8HC1 - chains B and o of the 48 polymer chains in the assembly; structure by electron microscopy, 2.30 A resolution.

[Chain B]
Molecule: Urease subunit beta
Organism: Helicobacter pylori 26695
Notes: EC 3.5.1.5
Reference sequence: P69996 (URE1_HELPY); residue numbers follow UniProt; this construct covers 1-569
Sequence (569 residues; each row starts with the number of its first residue):
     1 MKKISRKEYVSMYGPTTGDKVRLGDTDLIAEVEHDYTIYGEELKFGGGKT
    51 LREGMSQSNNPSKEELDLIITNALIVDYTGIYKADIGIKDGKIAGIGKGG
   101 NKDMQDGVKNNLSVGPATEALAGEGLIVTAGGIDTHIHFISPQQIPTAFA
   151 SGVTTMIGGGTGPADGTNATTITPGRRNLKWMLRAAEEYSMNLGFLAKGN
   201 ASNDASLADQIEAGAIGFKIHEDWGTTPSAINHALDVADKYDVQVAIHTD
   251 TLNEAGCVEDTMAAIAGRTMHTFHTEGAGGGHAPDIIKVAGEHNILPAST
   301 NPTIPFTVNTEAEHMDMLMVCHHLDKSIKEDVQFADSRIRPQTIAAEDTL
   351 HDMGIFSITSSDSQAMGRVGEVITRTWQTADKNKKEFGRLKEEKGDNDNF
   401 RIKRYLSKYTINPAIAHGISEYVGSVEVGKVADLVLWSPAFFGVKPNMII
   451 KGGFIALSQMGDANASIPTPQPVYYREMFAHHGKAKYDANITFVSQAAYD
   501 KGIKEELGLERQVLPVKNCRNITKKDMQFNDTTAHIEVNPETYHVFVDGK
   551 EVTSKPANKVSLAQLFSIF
Swiss-Prot annotation at these positions:
  - active site: His-322 (Proton donor)
  - binding site (Ni(2+)): His-136, His-138, Lys-219, His-248, His-274, Asp-362
  - binding site (substrate): His-221
  - modified residue: Lys-219 (N6-carboxylysine)
From the paper describing this entry:
  - conformationally variable residues (helix shift, loop rearrangement, side-chain flip): Gly-277 to Pro-284, Glu-330 to Arg-340, Val-538 to Val-545
  - contacts within the chain: Arg-338/Tyr-543 (hydrogen bond)
  - mutagenesis - Y543A: abolished binding to Urease accessory protein UreH
  - mutagenesis - D336A, Y543A: abolished catalytic activity
  - mutagenesis - D336A: unchanged binding to Urease accessory protein UreH
  - catalytic residues: Lys-219 (citing earlier work)

[Chain o]
Molecule: Urease subunit alpha
Organism: Helicobacter pylori 26695
Notes: EC 3.5.1.5
Reference sequence: P14916 (URE23_HELPY); residue numbers follow UniProt; this construct covers 1-238
Sequence (238 residues; row label = number of the first residue in the row):
     1 MKLTPKELDKLMLHYAGELAKKRKEKGIKLNYVEAVALISAHIMEEARAG
    51 KKTAAELMQEGRTLLKPDDVMDGVASMIHEVGIEAMFPDGTKLVTVHTPI
   101 EANGKLVPGELFLKNEDITINEGKKAVSVKVKNVGDRPVQIGSHFHFFEV
   151 NRCLDFDREKTFGKRLDIASGTAVRFEPGEEKSVELIDIGGNRRIFGFNA
   201 LVDRQADNESKKIALHRAKERGFHGAKSDDNYVKTIKE
From the paper describing this entry:
  - mutagenesis - E177A: abolished catalytic activity

[How chain B and chain o interact]
Contacting residue pairs - 25 pairs, chain B then chain o:
  Pro-228(B) with Ile-236(o), hydrophobic
  Ser-229(B) with Ile-236(o)
  Asn-232(B) with Lys-237(o)
  Ala-263(B) with Thr-235(o)
  Ala-264(B) with Ile-236(o), hydrophobic
  Ala-266(B) with Arg-204(o); Lys-237(o)
  Gly-267(B) with Arg-194(o); Gln-205(o)
  Arg-268(B) with Arg-194(o); Lys-237(o)
  Thr-269(B) with Arg-194(o), hydrogen bond
  His-293(B) with Asn-192(o); Arg-193(o); Gln-205(o)
  Asn-294(B) with Arg-194(o); Gln-205(o)
  Arg-520(B) with Arg-194(o), hydrogen bond (backbone-side chain)
  Asn-521(B) with Asn-192(o), hydrogen bond (backbone-side chain)
  Ile-522(B) with Arg-194(o)
  Thr-523(B) with Asn-192(o), hydrogen bond; Arg-194(o); Gln-205(o)
  Lys-525(B) with Gly-191(o)
  Asp-526(B) with Asn-192(o)
Other interface residues (no listed pair), chain B (19 interface residues in all): Asp-236, Glu-292
Other interface residues (no listed pair), chain o (10 interface residues in all): Asp-207

[Summary]
19 residues of chain B face 10 of chain o across their interface, with 4 hydrogen bonds. Among the polar pairs
are Thr-269(B)/Arg-194(o), Arg-520(B)/Arg-194(o) and Asn-521(B)/Asn-192(o). UniProt lists active-site residue
His-322(B), 6 Ni2+-binding residues and substrate-binding residue His-221(B) on chain B. From the paper: the
catalytic residue Lys-219(B); D336A and Y543A of chain B abolish catalytic activity.
Here chain B is Urease subunit beta and chain o is Urease subunit alpha, both from Helicobacter pylori 26695.
Entry 8HC1 (CryoEM structure of Helicobacter pylori UreFD/urease complex) was determined by electron
microscopy (same publication as 8HCN).
